PDB entry 6UOH | X-ray diffraction, 2.10 A resolution | chains A and B

== Chain A (and B) ==
Name: L-asparaginase 2
Source organism: Escherichia coli
Notes: EC 3.5.1.1; chain B of this document is another copy of the same molecule, construct and numbering; everything in this record applies to it too
Reference sequence: A0A377K0N3 (A0A377K0N3_ECOLX); residues 1-326 here correspond to UniProt positions 34-359 (UniProt number = residue number + 33)
Amino-acid sequence (326 residues; numbered 1 to 326; the number before each row is that of its first residue):
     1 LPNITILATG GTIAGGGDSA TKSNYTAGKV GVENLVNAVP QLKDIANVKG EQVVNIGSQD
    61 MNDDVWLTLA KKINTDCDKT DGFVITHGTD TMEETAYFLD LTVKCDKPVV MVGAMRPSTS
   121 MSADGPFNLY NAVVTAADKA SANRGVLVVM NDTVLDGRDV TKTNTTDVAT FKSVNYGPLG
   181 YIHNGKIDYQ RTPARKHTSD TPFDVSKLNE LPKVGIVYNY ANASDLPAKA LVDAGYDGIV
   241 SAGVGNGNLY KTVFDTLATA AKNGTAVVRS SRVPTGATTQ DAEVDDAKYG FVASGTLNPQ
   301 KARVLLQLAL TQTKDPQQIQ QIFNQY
Disulfides: Cys77-Cys105
Residues lining bound ligands: aspartic acid (ASP): Gly11, Thr12, Ala27, Ile56, Gly57, Ser58, Gln59, Gly88, Thr89, Asp90, Ala114, Met115, Lys162, Asn248, Glu283

== Chain A / chain B interface ==
Contacting residue pairs (41; chain A residue first):
  Asp156(A) with Arg191(B), salt bridge
  Arg158(A) with Gln190(B)
  Asn175(A) with Pro178(B); Tyr181(B), hydrogen bond (backbone-side chain)
  Tyr176(A) with Tyr176(B); Gly177(B); Pro178(B); Tyr181(B); Asp188(B); Gln190(B), hydrogen bond; Arg191(B)
  Gly177(A) with Tyr176(B); Arg191(B), hydrogen bond (backbone-side chain)
  Pro178(A) with Asn175(B)
  Tyr181(A) with Asn175(B), hydrogen bond (side chain-backbone); Tyr176(B), hydrophobic
  His183(A) with Thr279(B), hydrogen bond; Gln280(B)
  Asn184(A) with Asp281(B)
  Lys186(A) with Asp281(B), salt bridge
  Asp188(A) with Arg195(B), salt bridge
  Gln190(A) with Arg158(B); Tyr176(B), hydrogen bond; Thr192(B); Ala194(B), hydrogen bond (backbone-backbone); Arg195(B)
  Arg191(A) with Asp156(B), salt bridge; Tyr176(B); Gly177(B), hydrogen bond (side chain-backbone); Leu179(B); Arg191(B); Thr192(B); Pro193(B)
  Thr192(A) with Arg191(B)
  Pro193(A) with Arg191(B)
  Ala194(A) with Gln190(B), hydrogen bond (backbone-backbone)
  Arg195(A) with Asp188(B), salt bridge; Gln190(B)
  Thr279(A) with His183(B), hydrogen bond
  Gln280(A) with His183(B)
  Asp281(A) with Lys186(B), salt bridge
Interface residues without a listed pair, chain A (25 interface residues in all): Leu179, Gly180, Tyr189, Asn246, Thr296
Interface residues without a listed pair, chain B (25 interface residues in all): Gly180, Asn184, Tyr189, Asn246, Thr296

== Summary ==
The chain A/chain B interface involves 25 residues from each chain, with 10 hydrogen bonds and 6 salt bridges.
Polar pairs include Asp156(A)-Arg191(B), Lys186(A)-Asp281(B) and Asp188(A)-Arg195(B). Chain A binds aspartic
acid.
Both chains are L-asparaginase 2 (Escherichia coli). Entry 6UOH (Asparaginase II from Escherichia coli) was
determined by X-ray diffraction together with 6UOD and 6UOG from the same study.
